Entry 7KJ0 (X-ray diffraction, 2.29 A resolution); this record covers chains G and H of the 10 polymer chains in the assembly.

[Chain G (and H)]
Name: Peroxiredoxin-2
Source organism: Homo sapiens
Notes: EC 1.11.1.24; chain H of this document is another copy of the same molecule, construct and numbering; everything in this record applies to it too
UniProt: P32119 (PRDX2_HUMAN); numbering as in UniProt (aligned over 2-198)
Chain sequence (197 residues; each row starts with the number of its first residue):
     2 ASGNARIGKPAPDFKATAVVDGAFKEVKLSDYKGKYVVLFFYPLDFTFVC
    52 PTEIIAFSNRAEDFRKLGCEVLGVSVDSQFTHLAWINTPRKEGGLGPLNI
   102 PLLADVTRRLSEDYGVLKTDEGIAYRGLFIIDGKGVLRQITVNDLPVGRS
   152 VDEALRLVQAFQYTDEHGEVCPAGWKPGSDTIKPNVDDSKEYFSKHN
Modified residues: C51 (3-sulfinoalanine; CSD)
From the paper describing this entry:
  - post-translational modification sites: C51
  - mutagenesis - C172D (100-fold), C172W (100-fold): decreased catalytic activity
  - mutagenesis - C172D, C172S, C172W: decreased binding to decamer
  - mutagenesis - C172S: unchanged catalytic activity
  - mutagenesis - C172D, C172W: decreased catalytic activity on hyperoxidation

[Interface between chain G and chain H]
Pairs across the interface (110; chain G residue first):
  A2(G) - A2(H)
  A2(G) - S3(H)
  A2(G) - G4(H)
  A2(G) - A6(H)
  A2(G) - R7(H)  hydrogen bond (backbone-side chain)
  A2(G) - G116(H)
  S3(G) - A2(H)
  S3(G) - R7(H)
  G4(G) - A2(H)
  A6(G) - A2(H)
  R7(G) - A2(H)
  R7(G) - S3(H)
  I8(G) - Y126(H)  hydrogen bond (backbone-side chain)
  I8(G) - V143(H)  hydrophobic
  I8(G) - D145(H)
  T48(G) - F194(H)
  F49(G) - I183(H)
  F49(G) - P185(H)
  F49(G) - N186(H)
  F49(G) - V187(H)
  F49(G) - S190(H)
  F49(G) - F194(H)
  V50(G) - V171(H)  hydrophobic
  V50(G) - C172(H)
  P52(G) - F194(H)  hydrophobic
  T53(G) - P173(H)
  T53(G) - A174(H)  hydrogen bond (side chain-backbone)
  T53(G) - I183(H)
  T53(G) - Y193(H)
  E54(G) - A174(H)
  R91(G) - F194(H)
  R91(G) - N198(H)
  K92(G) - F194(H)
  K92(G) - S195(H)  hydrogen bond (side chain-backbone)
  K92(G) - N198(H)
  E93(G) - K191(H)
  G94(G) - F194(H)
  G116(G) - A2(H)
  Y126(G) - I8(H)  hydrogen bond (side chain-backbone)
  R139(G) - N144(H)
  R139(G) - D145(H)  salt bridge
  Q140(G) - T142(H)
  Q140(G) - V143(H)  hydrogen bond (side chain-backbone)
  Q140(G) - N144(H)  hydrogen bond
  I141(G) - I141(H)
  I141(G) - T142(H)
  I141(G) - V143(H)  hydrogen bond (backbone-backbone)
  T142(G) - Q140(H)
  T142(G) - I141(H)
  V143(G) - I8(H)  hydrophobic
  V143(G) - Q140(H)  hydrogen bond (backbone-side chain)
  V143(G) - I141(H)  hydrogen bond (backbone-backbone)
  N144(G) - R139(H)
  N144(G) - Q140(H)  hydrogen bond
  N144(G) - L158(H)
  D145(G) - I8(H)
  D145(G) - R139(H)  salt bridge
  D145(G) - F162(H)
  P147(G) - R139(H)
  P147(G) - T165(H)
  P147(G) - V171(H)
  P147(G) - C172(H)  hydrogen bond (backbone-backbone)
  V148(G) - A161(H)  hydrophobic
  V148(G) - F162(H)  hydrophobic
  V148(G) - T165(H)
  G149(G) - R157(H)  hydrogen bond (backbone-side chain)
  G149(G) - C172(H)  hydrogen bond (backbone-backbone)
  R150(G) - R157(H)
  R150(G) - A174(H)
  R150(G) - G175(H)  hydrogen bond (backbone-backbone)
  S151(G) - E154(H)
  S151(G) - R157(H)
  E154(G) - S151(H)
  E154(G) - E154(H)
  R157(G) - G149(H)  hydrogen bond (side chain-backbone)
  R157(G) - R150(H)
  R157(G) - S151(H)
  L158(G) - N144(H)
  A161(G) - V148(H)  hydrophobic
  F162(G) - D145(H)
  F162(G) - V148(H)  hydrophobic
  T165(G) - P147(H)
  V171(G) - V50(H)  hydrophobic
  V171(G) - P147(H)
  C172(G) - V50(H)
  C172(G) - P147(H)  hydrogen bond (backbone-backbone)
  C172(G) - V148(H)
  C172(G) - G149(H)  hydrogen bond (backbone-backbone)
  P173(G) - T53(H)
  A174(G) - T53(H)  hydrogen bond (backbone-side chain)
  A174(G) - E54(H)
  A174(G) - R150(H)
  G175(G) - R150(H)  hydrogen bond (backbone-backbone)
  I183(G) - F49(H)
  I183(G) - T53(H)
  P185(G) - F49(H)
  N186(G) - F49(H)
  V187(G) - F49(H)
  S190(G) - F49(H)
  K191(G) - E93(H)  hydrogen bond (side chain-backbone)
  Y193(G) - T53(H)
  F194(G) - T48(H)
  F194(G) - F49(H)
  F194(G) - P52(H)  hydrophobic
  F194(G) - R91(H)
  F194(G) - K92(H)
  F194(G) - G94(H)
  S195(G) - K92(H)
  N198(G) - R91(H)
  N198(G) - K92(H)  hydrogen bond (backbone-side chain)
Also at the interface, not in a pair above, chain G (55 interface residues in all): N5, G9, A57, K184
Also at the interface, not in a pair above, chain H (55 interface residues in all): N5, G9, A57, K184

[In short]
The chain G/chain H interface involves 55 residues from each chain; the contacts include 22 hydrogen bonds and
2 salt bridges. Polar contacts include R139(G)-D145(H), A2(G)-R7(H) and I8(G)-Y126(H). The paper reports that
C172D, C172S and C172W of chain G reduce binding to decamer; a modification site at C51(G).
Both chains are Peroxiredoxin-2 (Homo sapiens). Entry 7KJ0 (hyperoxidized human peroxiredoxin 2) was
determined by X-ray diffraction (same publication as 7KIZ and 7KJ1).
